6E3W - chains A and P of the 4 polymer chains in the assembly; structure by X-ray diffraction, 2.02 A resolution.

Chain A:
Protein: DNA polymerase beta
Organism: Homo sapiens
Notes: EC 2.7.7.7, 4.2.99.-
UniProt: P06746 (DPOLB_HUMAN); residue numbers follow UniProt; this construct covers 1-335
Sequence (335 residues; row label = number of the first residue in the row):
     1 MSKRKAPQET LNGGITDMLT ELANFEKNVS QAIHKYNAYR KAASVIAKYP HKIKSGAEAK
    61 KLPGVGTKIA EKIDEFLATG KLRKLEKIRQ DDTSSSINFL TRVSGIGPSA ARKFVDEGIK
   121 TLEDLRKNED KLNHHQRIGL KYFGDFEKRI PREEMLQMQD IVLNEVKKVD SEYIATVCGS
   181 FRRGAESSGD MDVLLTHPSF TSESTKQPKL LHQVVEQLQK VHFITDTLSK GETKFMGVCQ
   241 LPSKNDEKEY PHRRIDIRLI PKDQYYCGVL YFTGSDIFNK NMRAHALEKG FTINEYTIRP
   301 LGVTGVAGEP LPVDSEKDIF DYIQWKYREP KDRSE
Unresolved in the structure: 1-9
Swiss-Prot annotation at these positions:
  - region: Arg183 to Asp192 (DNA-binding)
  - active site: Lys72 (Nucleophile)
  - binding site (K(+)): Lys60, Leu62, Val65, Thr101, Val103, Ile106
  - binding site (Na(+)): Lys60, Leu62, Val65, Thr101, Val103, Ile106
  - binding site (dATP): Arg149, Ser180, Arg183, Gly189, Asp190
  - binding site (dCTP): Arg149, Ser180, Arg183, Gly189, Asp190
  - binding site (dGTP): Arg149, Ser180, Arg183, Gly189, Asp190, Asp192
  - binding site (dTTP): Arg149, Ser180, Arg183, Gly189, Asp190
  - binding site (Mg(2+)): Asp190, Asp192, Asp256
  - modified residue: Lys72 (N6-acetyllysine), Arg83 (Omega-N-methylarginine), Arg152 (Omega-N-methylarginine)
  - cross-link (Glycyl lysine isopeptide (Lys-Gly)): Lys41 (interchain with G-Cter in ubiquitin), Lys61 (interchain with G-Cter in ubiquitin), Lys81 (interchain with G-Cter in ubiquitin)
  - natural variant: Leu22 (L22P: Found in a gastric cancer sample; uncertain significance), Tyr39 (Y39C: Found in a gastric cancer sample; uncertain significance), Gly118 (G118V: Decreased DNA-directed DNA polymerase activity), Arg137 (R137Q: Decreased function in base-excision repair), Arg149 (R149I: Decreased DNA-directed DNA polymerase activity), Asp160 (D160N: Found in a gastric cancer sample; uncertain significance), Cys239 (C239R: Found in a gastric cancer sample; uncertain significance), Lys289 (K289M: Found in a colon cancer sample; uncertain significance), Asn294 (N294D: Found in a gastric cancer sample; uncertain significance), Glu295 (E295K: Found in a gastric cancer sample; uncertain significance)
  - mutagenesis: Phe25 (F25W: No effect on 5'-dRP lyase activity. Decreased ssDNA binding), His34 (H34G: Decreased 5'-dRP lyase activity. Decreased ssDNA binding), Lys35 (K35A: Decreased 5'-dRP lyase activity. Decreased ssDNA binding. Loss of 5'-dRP lyase activity; when associated with A-68 and A-72. Decreased ssDNA binding; when associated with A-68 and A-72 ...), Tyr39 (Y39F: No effect on 5'-dRP lyase activity; Y39Q: Abolishes DNA polymerase and 5'-dRP lyase activity), Lys41 (K41R: Abolishes ubiquitination; when associated with R-61 and R-81), Lys60 (K60A: Decreased 5'-dRP lyase activity. Decreased ssDNA binding), Lys61 (K61R: Abolishes ubiquitination; when associated with R-41 and R-81), Lys68 (K68A: No effect on 5'-dRP lyase activity. Decreased ssDNA binding. Loss of 5'-dRP lyase activity; when associated with A-35 and A-72. Decreased ssDNA binding; when associated with A-35 and A-72 ...), Glu71 (E71Q: No effect on 5'-dRP lyase activity. No effect on structure shown by circular dichroism. No effect on ssDNA binding), Lys72 (K72A: Severely reduced 5'-dRP lyase activity. Does not affect ssDNA binding. Loss of 5'-dRP lyase activity; when associated with A-35 and A-68. Decreased ssDNA binding ...), Glu75 (E75A: Slightly decreased 5'-dRP lyase activity. Decreased ssDNA binding. No effect on structure shown by circular dichroism), Lys81 (K81R: Abolishes ubiquitination; when associated with R-41 and R-61), 5 further mutagenesis entries in UniProt
Ion coordination: Na+ site 1: Lys60, Leu62, Val65 (shared with 1 residue of chain D); Na+ site 2: Thr101, Val103, Ile106 (shared with DG9(P) of chain P); Mg2+ site 1: Asp190, Asp192 (together with XG4); Mg2+ site 2: Asp190, Asp192, Asp256 (together with XG4)
Small-molecule neighbours: XG4 (2'-deoxy-5'-O-[(R)-hydroxy{[(R)-hydroxy(phosphonooxy)phosphoryl]amino}phosphoryl]guanosine): Arg149, Gly179, Ser180, Arg183, Ser188, Gly189, Asp190, Asp192, Tyr271, Phe272, Thr273, Gly274, Ser275, Asp276, Asn279, Arg283
Reported in the primary citation:
  - binding site for the 16-nt DNA strand: Lys280, Arg283
  - conformationally variable residues (side-chain flip): Lys280
  - binding site for XG4: Asn279 (proposed by the authors, not directly observed)

Chain P:
Molecule: 10-nt DNA strand
Sequence (10 nucleotides; row label = number of the first residue in the row):
     1 GCTGATGCGA
Ion coordination: Na+: DG9 (shared with Thr101(A), Val103(A), Ile106(A) of chain A)

How chain A and chain P interact:
Residue-residue contacts (16; chain A residue first):
  Val103(A) - DG9(P)  phosphate contact
  Ser104(A) - DG9(P)  phosphate contact
  Gly105(A) - DC8(P)  phosphate contact
  Gly105(A) - DG9(P)  hydrogen bond to the phosphate
  Ile106(A) - DG9(P)  phosphate contact
  Gly107(A) - DC8(P)  hydrogen bond to the phosphate
  Gly107(A) - DG9(P)  phosphate contact
  Pro108(A) - DC8(P)  phosphate contact
  Ser109(A) - DG7(P)  phosphate contact
  Ser109(A) - DC8(P)  hydrogen bond to the phosphate
  Ala110(A) - DC8(P)  hydrogen bond to the phosphate
  His135(A) - DG9(P)  sugar contact
  Met236(A) - DG9(P)  phosphate contact
  Met236(A) - DA10(P)  sugar contact
  Arg254(A) - DA10(P)  salt bridge to the phosphate
  Asp256(A) - DA10(P)  phosphate contact
Other interface residues (no listed pair), chain A (16 interface residues in all): Asp190, Asp192, Tyr271, Phe272

Overview:
16 residues of chain A face 4 of chain P across their interface, with 4 hydrogen bonds and 1 salt bridge.
Polar pairs include Gly105(A)-DG9(P), Gly107(A)-DC8(P) and Ser109(A)-DC8(P). Bound to chain A: compound XG4.
From the paper: a binding site for the 16-nt DNA strand at Lys280(A) and Arg283(A); a binding site for XG4 at
Asn279(A).
Here chain A is DNA polymerase beta (Homo sapiens) and chain P is a 10-nt DNA strand. Entry 6E3W (Structure of
human DNA polymerase beta complexed with 8OA in the template base paired with incoming ...) was determined by
X-ray diffraction (same publication as 6E3R and 6E3V).
